4Q4Y - chains 1 and 2 of the 4 polymer chains in the assembly; structure by X-ray diffraction, 1.88 A resolution.

# Chain 1
Protein: Coxsackievirus capsid protein VP1
Organism: Coxsackievirus A24
Reference sequence: V9VEF3 (V9VEF3_9ENTO); residues 1-305 here correspond to UniProt positions 581-885 (UniProt number = residue number + 580)
Chain sequence (305 residues; row label = number of the first residue in the row):
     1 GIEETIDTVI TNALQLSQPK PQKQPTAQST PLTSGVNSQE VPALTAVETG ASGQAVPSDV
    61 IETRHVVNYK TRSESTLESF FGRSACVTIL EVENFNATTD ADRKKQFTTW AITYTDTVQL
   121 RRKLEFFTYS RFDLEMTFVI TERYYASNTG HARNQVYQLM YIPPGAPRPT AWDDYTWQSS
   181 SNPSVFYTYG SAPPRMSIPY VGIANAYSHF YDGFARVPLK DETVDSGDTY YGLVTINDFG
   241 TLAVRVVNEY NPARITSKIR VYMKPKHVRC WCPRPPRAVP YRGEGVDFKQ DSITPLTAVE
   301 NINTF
Unresolved in the structure: 1-24
Ion coordination: Ca2+ site 1: Thr-26, Ala-27, Ser-29, Asn-68; Ca2+ site 2: Thr-33, Ser-34, Ser-58, Ile-61; Ca2+ site 3: Leu-44 (shared with 2 residues of chain 4)
Ligand contacts:
  - hexane-1,6-diol (HEZ), molecule 1: Asn-154, Thr-188, Tyr-189, Gly-190, Ser-191
  - hexane-1,6-diol (HEZ), molecule 2: Tyr-230, Val-234, Thr-235, Glu-284
  - N-acetyl-alpha-neuraminic acid (SIA): Arg-143, Tyr-145, Ala-146, Ser-147, Asn-148, Tyr-250, Asn-251, Pro-252
What the authors report for this chain:
  - binding site for N-acetyl-alpha-neuraminic acid: Tyr-145, Ala-146, Ser-147

# Chain 2
Protein: Coxsackievirus capsid protein VP2
Organism: Coxsackievirus A24
Reference sequence: V9VEF3 (V9VEF3_9ENTO); residues 1-271 here correspond to UniProt positions 70-340 (UniProt number = residue number + 69)
Chain sequence (271 residues; numbered 1 to 271; the number before each row is that of its first residue):
     1 SPNVEACGYS DRVRQITLGN STITTQEAAN AVVAYGEWPS YLDDKEANPI DAPTEPDVSS
    61 NRFYTLDSVQ WKSTSRGWWW KLPDALKDMG MFGQNMYYHY LGRSGYTVHV QCNASKFHQG
   121 ALGVFAIPEY VMACNTEAKT SYVSYVNANP GEKGGVFDNA YNPSAEASEG RKFAALDYLL
   181 GCGVLAGNAF VYPHQIINLR TNNSATLVLP YVNSLAIDCM AKHNNWGLVI LPLCKLDYAP
   241 NSSTEIPITV TIAPMFTEFN GLRNITVPAT Q
Unresolved in the structure: 1-7
Ion coordination: Ca2+ near Glu-55 (its only coordinating residue here); Mg2+ near Glu-152 (its only coordinating residue here)

# Chain 1 / chain 2 interface
Residue-residue contacts - 123 pairs, chain 1 then chain 2:
  Glu-48(1) / Ala-29(2)
  Glu-48(1) / Gln-195(2)
  Glu-48(1) / Ile-196(2)  hydrogen bond (backbone-backbone)
  Glu-48(1) / Asn-198(2)  hydrogen bond
  Glu-48(1) / Thr-201(2)  hydrogen bond
  Glu-48(1) / Asn-202(2)
  Thr-49(1) / Ala-29(2)
  Thr-49(1) / Asn-30(2)
  Thr-49(1) / Val-32(2)
  Thr-49(1) / Gln-195(2)  hydrogen bond (backbone-side chain)
  Gly-50(1) / His-194(2)
  Thr-128(1) / Glu-129(2)
  Tyr-129(1) / Glu-129(2)  hydrogen bond
  Tyr-129(1) / Val-212(2)  hydrophobic
  Tyr-129(1) / Asn-213(2)
  Tyr-129(1) / Ser-214(2)
  Ala-204(1) / Ser-214(2)
  Ala-204(1) / Leu-215(2)  hydrophobic
  Asn-205(1) / Ser-214(2)  hydrogen bond (backbone-backbone)
  Asn-205(1) / Leu-215(2)
  Ala-206(1) / Ser-214(2)
  Ser-208(1) / Ser-214(2)  hydrogen bond
  Phe-210(1) / Glu-129(2)
  Phe-210(1) / Val-131(2)  hydrophobic
  Tyr-211(1) / Glu-129(2)
  Tyr-211(1) / Val-131(2)
  Tyr-211(1) / His-223(2)
  Asp-212(1) / Lys-81(2)  salt bridge
  Asp-212(1) / Glu-129(2)  hydrogen bond (backbone-side chain)
  Asp-212(1) / Tyr-130(2)
  Asp-212(1) / Val-131(2)
  Asp-212(1) / His-223(2)
  Asp-212(1) / Asn-224(2)  hydrogen bond (backbone-backbone)
  Gly-213(1) / Lys-222(2)
  Phe-214(1) / Val-143(2)
  Phe-214(1) / Ser-144(2)
  Phe-214(1) / Tyr-145(2)  hydrophobic
  Phe-214(1) / Ala-148(2)  hydrophobic
  Phe-214(1) / Asn-149(2)
  Phe-214(1) / Lys-222(2)  hydrogen bond (backbone-backbone)
  Ala-215(1) / Lys-222(2)  hydrogen bond (backbone-side chain)
  Arg-216(1) / Lys-222(2)
  Val-217(1) / Tyr-145(2)
  Val-217(1) / Ala-221(2)  hydrophobic
  Val-217(1) / Lys-222(2)
  Pro-218(1) / Tyr-145(2)
  Pro-218(1) / Pro-268(2)
  Pro-218(1) / Ala-269(2)  hydrogen bond (backbone-backbone)
  Leu-219(1) / Val-267(2)
  Leu-219(1) / Ala-269(2)
  Lys-220(1) / Val-267(2)  hydrogen bond (backbone-backbone)
  Lys-220(1) / Pro-268(2)
  Lys-220(1) / Ala-269(2)
  Lys-220(1) / Thr-270(2)  hydrogen bond
  Ser-226(1) / Arg-171(2)  hydrogen bond (backbone-side chain)
  Gly-227(1) / Tyr-142(2)  hydrogen bond (backbone-side chain)
  Gly-227(1) / Arg-171(2)  hydrogen bond (backbone-side chain)
  Asp-228(1) / Tyr-142(2)  hydrogen bond
  Thr-229(1) / Tyr-142(2)
  Thr-229(1) / Arg-171(2)  hydrogen bond (backbone-side chain)
  Tyr-230(1) / Lys-139(2)
  Tyr-230(1) / Thr-140(2)
  Tyr-230(1) / Ser-141(2)
  Tyr-230(1) / Tyr-142(2)  hydrophobic
  Tyr-231(1) / Lys-81(2)
  Tyr-231(1) / Tyr-130(2)
  Tyr-231(1) / Val-131(2)
  Tyr-231(1) / Met-132(2)  hydrogen bond (side chain-backbone)
  Tyr-231(1) / Ser-141(2)  hydrogen bond (backbone-backbone)
  Tyr-231(1) / Val-143(2)
  Tyr-231(1) / Phe-173(2)  hydrophobic
  Val-234(1) / Ser-141(2)
  Cys-272(1) / Tyr-35(2)  hydrophobic
  Cys-272(1) / Val-212(2)  hydrophobic
  Pro-273(1) / Val-191(2)
  Pro-273(1) / Tyr-192(2)
  Arg-274(1) / Pro-128(2)  hydrogen bond (side chain-backbone)
  Arg-274(1) / Glu-129(2)  hydrogen bond (side chain-backbone)
  Arg-274(1) / Val-191(2)
  Arg-274(1) / Tyr-192(2)  hydrogen bond
  Pro-275(1) / Val-184(2)
  Pro-275(1) / Asn-188(2)
  Pro-275(1) / Val-191(2)
  Pro-275(1) / Tyr-192(2)
  Pro-276(1) / Val-184(2)
  Arg-277(1) / Cys-182(2)  hydrogen bond (side chain-backbone)
  Arg-277(1) / Gly-183(2)
  Ala-278(1) / Gly-183(2)  hydrogen bond (backbone-backbone)
  Ala-278(1) / Val-184(2)  hydrophobic
  Ala-278(1) / Leu-185(2)  hydrophobic
  Val-279(1) / Gly-183(2)
  Arg-282(1) / Cys-134(2)
  Arg-282(1) / Thr-136(2)  hydrogen bond (side chain-backbone)
  Arg-282(1) / Glu-137(2)
  Arg-282(1) / Lys-139(2)  hydrogen bond (side chain-backbone)
  Arg-282(1) / Thr-140(2)
  Glu-284(1) / Thr-140(2)  hydrogen bond
  Glu-284(1) / Ser-141(2)  hydrogen bond
  Gly-285(1) / Ser-141(2)
  Val-286(1) / Val-131(2)
  Val-286(1) / Met-132(2)
  Val-286(1) / Ala-133(2)
  Val-286(1) / Cys-182(2)
  Asp-287(1) / Ala-133(2)
  Asp-287(1) / Cys-134(2)  hydrogen bond (side chain-backbone)
  Asp-287(1) / Thr-140(2)
  Asp-287(1) / Ser-141(2)  hydrogen bond (side chain-backbone)
  Phe-288(1) / Ala-133(2)  hydrophobic
  Phe-288(1) / Glu-137(2)
  Phe-288(1) / Tyr-161(2)  hydrogen bond (backbone-side chain)
  Phe-288(1) / Ala-174(2)
  Phe-288(1) / Leu-176(2)  hydrophobic
  Phe-288(1) / Cys-182(2)
  Phe-288(1) / Gly-183(2)
  Lys-289(1) / Glu-137(2)
  Gln-290(1) / Glu-137(2)  hydrogen bond (backbone-side chain)
  Gln-290(1) / Tyr-161(2)  hydrogen bond (side chain-backbone)
  Gln-290(1) / Pro-163(2)
  Ile-293(1) / Tyr-161(2)  hydrophobic
  Ile-293(1) / Leu-176(2)  hydrophobic
  Ile-293(1) / Tyr-178(2)  hydrogen bond (backbone-side chain)
  Ile-293(1) / Leu-179(2)  hydrophobic
  Leu-296(1) / Leu-185(2)  hydrophobic
Other interface residues (no listed pair), chain 1 (48 interface residues in all): Val-47, Gly-283, Pro-295
Other interface residues (no listed pair), chain 2 (65 interface residues in all): Ile-127, Asn-162, Gly-181, Ala-189, Ala-216, Asp-218, Cys-219, Thr-266, Gln-271

# In short
Chain 1 and chain 2 form an interface of 48 and 65 residues respectively; the contacts include 36 hydrogen
bonds and 1 salt bridge. Polar pairs include Asp-212(1)/Lys-81(2), Glu-48(1)/Asn-198(2) and
Glu-48(1)/Thr-201(2). One hexane-1,6-diol molecule is bound between chain 1 and chain 2. The paper reports a
binding site for N-acetyl-alpha-neuraminic acid at Tyr-145(1), Ala-146(1) and Ser-147(1).
Chain 1 is Coxsackievirus capsid protein VP1 and chain 2 is Coxsackievirus capsid protein VP2, both from
Coxsackievirus A24; the structure, Crystal structure of Coxsackievirus A24v soaked with
Disialyllacto-N-tetraose (DSLNT), was determined by X-ray diffraction, deposited together with 4Q4V, 4Q4W and
4Q4X.
